7C7J - chains A and C; structure by X-ray diffraction, 2.39 A resolution.

[Chain A]
Molecule: Ras-related protein Rap-1b
Organism: Homo sapiens
UniProt: P61224 (RAP1B_HUMAN); numbering as in UniProt (aligned over 1-167)
Sequence (167 residues; numbered 1 to 167; the number before each row is that of its first residue):
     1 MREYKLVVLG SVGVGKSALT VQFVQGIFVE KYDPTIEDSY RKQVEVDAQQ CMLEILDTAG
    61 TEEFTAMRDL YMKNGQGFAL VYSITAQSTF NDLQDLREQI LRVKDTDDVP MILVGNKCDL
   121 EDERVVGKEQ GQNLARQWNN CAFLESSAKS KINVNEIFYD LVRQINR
Construct notes: engineered mutation Val-12 (Gly in P61224), Glu-63 (Gln in P61224)
Curated features (UniProtKB/Swiss-Prot):
  - motif: Tyr-32 to Tyr-40 (Effector region)
  - binding site (GTP): Gly-10, Ser-11, Gly-13 to Ala-18, Asp-57 to Thr-61, Asn-116 to Asp-119, Ser-147 to Lys-149
  - modified residue: Ser-39 (ADP-ribosylserine)
Bound ions: Mg2+: Ser-17, Thr-35 (together with GTP); Ca2+: Asn-155, Glu-156 (shared with 2 residues of chain B)
Small-molecule neighbours: GTP (guanosine-5'-triphosphate): Ser-11, Val-12, Gly-13, Val-14, Gly-15, Lys-16, Ser-17, Ala-18, Phe-28, Val-29, Glu-30, Lys-31, Tyr-32, Asp-33, Pro-34, Thr-35, Asp-57, Thr-58, Ala-59, Gly-60, Asn-116, Lys-117, Asp-119, Leu-120, Ser-147, Ala-148, Lys-149

[Chain C]
Molecule: SH3 and multiple ankyrin repeat domains protein 3
Organism: Homo sapiens
UniProt: Q9BYB0 (SHAN3_HUMAN); residue numbers follow UniProt; this construct covers 1-99
Sequence (99 residues; numbered 1 to 99; the number before each row is that of its first residue):
     1 MDGPGASAVV VRVGIPDLQQ TKCLRLDPAA PVWAAKQRVL CALNHSLQDA LNYGLFQPPS
    61 RGRAGKFLDE ERLLQEYPPN LDTPLPYLEF RYKRRVYAQ
Not modelled in the structure: 1-5, 95-99

[How chain A and chain C interact]
Residue-residue contacts (20):
  Gln-25(A) / Gln-20(C)
  Lys-31(A) / Asn-44(C)
  Ile-36(A) / Val-10(C)  hydrophobic
  Ile-36(A) / Cys-23(C)  hydrophobic
  Ile-36(A) / Arg-25(C)
  Glu-37(A) / Arg-12(C)  salt bridge
  Glu-37(A) / Thr-21(C)
  Glu-37(A) / Lys-22(C)
  Glu-37(A) / Cys-23(C)  hydrogen bond (backbone-backbone)
  Asp-38(A) / Thr-21(C)
  Asp-38(A) / Lys-22(C)  salt bridge
  Asp-38(A) / Cys-23(C)
  Ser-39(A) / Gln-20(C)
  Ser-39(A) / Thr-21(C)  hydrogen bond
  Tyr-40(A) / Gln-19(C)
  Tyr-40(A) / Gln-20(C)
  Tyr-40(A) / Lys-22(C)  hydrogen bond
  Arg-41(A) / Gln-19(C)  hydrogen bond (backbone-backbone)
  Phe-64(A) / Arg-25(C)
  Met-67(A) / Leu-85(C)  hydrophobic
Also at the interface, not in a pair above, chain A (11 interface residues in all): Asp-33
Also at the interface, not in a pair above, chain C (12 interface residues in all): Leu-24, Ser-46

[In short]
Chain A and chain C form an interface of 11 and 12 residues respectively, with 4 hydrogen bonds and 2 salt
bridges. Among the polar pairs are Glu-37(A)/Arg-12(C), Asp-38(A)/Lys-22(C) and Ser-39(A)/Thr-21(C). Chain A
binds GTP. From UniProt: 20 GTP-binding residues on chain A.
Chain A is Ras-related protein Rap-1b and chain C is SH3 and multiple ankyrin repeat domains protein 3, both
from Homo sapiens; the structure, Crystal structure of SHANK3 SPN domain in complex with GTP-bound
Rap1b(G12V,Q63E), was determined by X-ray diffraction together with 7C7I from the same study.
